4F9V - chain A; structure by X-ray diffraction, 2.10 A resolution.

== Chain A ==
Molecule: CG32412
Organism: Drosophila melanogaster
Notes: EC 2.3.2.5, 3.4.-.-
Reference sequence: Q9VRQ9 (Q9VRQ9_DROME); residue numbers follow UniProt; this construct covers 29-340
Sequence (312 residues; numbered 29 to 340; the number before each row is that of its first residue):
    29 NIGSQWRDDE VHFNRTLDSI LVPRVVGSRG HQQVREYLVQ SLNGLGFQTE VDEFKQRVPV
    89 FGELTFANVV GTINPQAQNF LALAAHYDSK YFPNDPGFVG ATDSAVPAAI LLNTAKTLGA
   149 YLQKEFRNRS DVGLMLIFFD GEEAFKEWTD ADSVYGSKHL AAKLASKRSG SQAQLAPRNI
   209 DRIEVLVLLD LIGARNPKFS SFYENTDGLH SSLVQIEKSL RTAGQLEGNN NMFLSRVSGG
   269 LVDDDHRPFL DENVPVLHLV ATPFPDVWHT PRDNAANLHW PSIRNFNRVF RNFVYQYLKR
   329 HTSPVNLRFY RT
Disordered / not traced: 29, 337-340
Differences from the reference sequence: engineered mutation Ala113 (Cys in Q9VRQ9), Ala136 (Cys in Q9VRQ9)
UniProt features mapped onto this chain:
  - active site (Proton acceptor): Glu170, Asp218
  - binding site (alpha-D-mannopyranose): Arg85, Glu91, Gln151, Arg155, Leu306
  - binding site (Zn(2+)): Asp131, Glu171, His297
  - glycosylation (N-linked (GlcNAc...) asparagine): Asn42, Asn156
Glycans and other covalent adducts: N-acetylglucosamine (NAG) linked to Asn42
Ion coordination: Zn2+: Asp131, Glu171, His297 (together with PBD)
Small-molecule neighbours: PBD (1-(3,4-dimethoxyphenyl)-3-[3-(1H-imidazol-1-yl)propyl]thiourea): Asp131, Glu170, Glu171, Trp176, Asp218, Leu219, Leu269, Val270, Asp271, Asp272, Thr290, Phe292, Trp296, His297

== Summary ==
Bound to chain A: compound PBD. N-acetylglucosamine is covalently linked to Asn42. Asp131, Glu171 and His297
form the Zn2+ site. UniProt lists active-site residues Glu170 and Asp218, 5 alpha-D-mannopyranose-binding
residues and 3 Zn2+-binding residues.
Chain A is CG32412 (Drosophila melanogaster); the structure, Structure of C113A/C136A mutant variant of
glycosylated glutaminyl cyclase from Drosophila melanogaster, was determined by X-ray diffraction (same
publication as 4F9U, 4FAI and 4FBE).
